Entry 7ODO (X-ray diffraction, 1.40 A resolution); this record covers chain A.

== Chain A ==
Name: Transaldolase
Organism: Neisseria gonorrhoeae
Notes: EC 2.2.1.2
UniProtKB: A0A1D3FXY0 (A0A1D3FXY0_NEIGO); residue numbers follow UniProt; this construct covers 1-351
Chain sequence (352 residues; row label = number of the first residue in the row; numbering starts at 0):
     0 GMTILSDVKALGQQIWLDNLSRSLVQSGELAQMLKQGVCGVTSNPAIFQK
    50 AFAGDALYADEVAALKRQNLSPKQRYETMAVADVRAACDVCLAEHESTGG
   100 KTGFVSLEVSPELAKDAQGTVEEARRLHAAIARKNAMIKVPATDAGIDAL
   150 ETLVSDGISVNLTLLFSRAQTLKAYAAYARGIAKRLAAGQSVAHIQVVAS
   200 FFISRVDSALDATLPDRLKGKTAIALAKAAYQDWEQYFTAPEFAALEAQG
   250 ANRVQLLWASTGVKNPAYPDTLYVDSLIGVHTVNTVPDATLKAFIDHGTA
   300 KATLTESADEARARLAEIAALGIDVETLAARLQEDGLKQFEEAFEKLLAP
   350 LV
Covalent attachments: covalent link Lys8-Cys38
Modified positions: Cys38 (S-hydroxycysteine; CSO)
Construct notes: expression tag (0)
Reported in the primary citation:
  - contacts within the chain: Lys8-Cys38
  - allosteric site: Lys8, Cys38 (citing earlier work)

== Summary ==
The paper reports an allosteric site at Lys8 and Cys38; contacts within the chain involving Lys8 and Cys38.
Chain A is Transaldolase (Neisseria gonorrhoeae); the structure, Neisseria gonorrhoeae transaldolase at 0.27
MGy dose, was determined by X-ray diffraction together with 7ODP, 7ODQ and 7OEY from the same study.
